PDB entry 4U95 | X-ray diffraction, 2.00 A resolution | chains B and D of the 5 polymer chains in the assembly

== Chain B ==
Protein: Multidrug efflux pump subunit AcrB
Organism: Escherichia coli
UniProtKB: P31224 (ACRB_ECOLI); residues 1-1049 here = UniProt positions 1-1049
Chain sequence (1057 residues; numbered 1 to 1057; the number before each row is that of its first residue):
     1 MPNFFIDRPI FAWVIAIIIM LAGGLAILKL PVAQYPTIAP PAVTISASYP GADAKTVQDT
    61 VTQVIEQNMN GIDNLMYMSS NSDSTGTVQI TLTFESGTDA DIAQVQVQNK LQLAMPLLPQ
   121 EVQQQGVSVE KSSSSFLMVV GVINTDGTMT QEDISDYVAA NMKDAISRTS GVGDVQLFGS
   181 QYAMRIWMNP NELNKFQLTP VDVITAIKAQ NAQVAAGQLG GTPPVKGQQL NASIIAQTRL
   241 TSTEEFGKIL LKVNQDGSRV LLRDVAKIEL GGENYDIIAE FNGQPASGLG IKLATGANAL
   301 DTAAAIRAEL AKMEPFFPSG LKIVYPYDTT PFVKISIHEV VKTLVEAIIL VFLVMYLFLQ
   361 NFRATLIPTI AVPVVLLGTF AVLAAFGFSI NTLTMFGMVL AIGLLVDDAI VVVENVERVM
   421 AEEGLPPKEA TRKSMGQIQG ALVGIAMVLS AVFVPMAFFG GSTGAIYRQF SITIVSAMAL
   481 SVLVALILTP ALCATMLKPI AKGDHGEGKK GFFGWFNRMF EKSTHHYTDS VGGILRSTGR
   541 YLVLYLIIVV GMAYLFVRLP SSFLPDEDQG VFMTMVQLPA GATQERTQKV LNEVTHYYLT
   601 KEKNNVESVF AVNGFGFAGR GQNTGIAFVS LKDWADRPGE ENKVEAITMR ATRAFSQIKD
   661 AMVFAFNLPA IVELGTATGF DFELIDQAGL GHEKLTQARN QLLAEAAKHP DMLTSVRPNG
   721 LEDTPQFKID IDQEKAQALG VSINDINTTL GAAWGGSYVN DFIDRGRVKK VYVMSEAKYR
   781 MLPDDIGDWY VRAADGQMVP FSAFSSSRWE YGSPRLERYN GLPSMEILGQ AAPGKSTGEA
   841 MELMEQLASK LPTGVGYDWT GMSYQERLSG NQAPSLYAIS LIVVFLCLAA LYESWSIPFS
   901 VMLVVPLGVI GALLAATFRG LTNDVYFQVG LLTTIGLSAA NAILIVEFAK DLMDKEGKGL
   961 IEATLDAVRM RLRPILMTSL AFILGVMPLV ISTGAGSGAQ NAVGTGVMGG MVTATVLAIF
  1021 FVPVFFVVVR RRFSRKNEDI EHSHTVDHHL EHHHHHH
Disordered / not traced: 1034-1057
Construct notes: engineered mutation A940 (Lys in P31224); expression tag (1050-1057)
Residues lining bound ligands: minocycline (MIY; (4s,4as,5ar,12as)-4,7-bis(dimethylamino)-3,10,12,12a-tetrahydroxy-1,11-dioxo-1,4,4a,5,5a,6,11,12a-octahydrotetracene-2- carboxamide): S48, L177, F178, G179, S180, E273, N274, D276, I277, A279, V612, F615, R620
UniProt features mapped onto this chain:
  - mutagenesis: H526 (H526Y: Partially restores chloramphenicol resistance to an AcrZ G30R mutant)
From the paper describing this entry:
  - contacts within the chain: D407-T978 (hydrogen bond)

== Chain D ==
Protein: DARPin
Organism: synthetic construct
Notes: antibody fragment or engineered binder
Chain sequence (169 residues; numbered 1 to 169; the number before each row is that of its first residue):
     1 MRGSHHHHHH GSDLGKKLLE AARAGRDDEV RILMANGADV NAADVVGWTP LHLAAYWGHL
    61 EIVEVLLKNG ADVNAYDTLG STPLHLAAHF GHLEIVEVLL KNGADVNAKD DNGITPLHLA
   121 ANRGHLEIVE VLLKYGADVN AQDKFGKTAF DISINNGNED LAEILQKLN
Disordered / not traced: 1-10, 167-169

== How chain B and chain D interact ==
Pairs across the interface (28; chain B residue first):
  D660(B) - K16(D)  salt bridge
  D723(B) - R23(D)  hydrogen bond (backbone-side chain)
  D723(B) - W57(D)
  F727(B) - L79(D)  hydrophobic
  D732(B) - F145(D)
  E734(B) - K147(D)  salt bridge
  S802(B) - K144(D)  hydrogen bond (backbone-side chain)
  A803(B) - F145(D)
  F804(B) - F145(D)
  S805(B) - K144(D)  hydrogen bond (backbone-side chain)
  S805(B) - F145(D)
  S806(B) - N112(D)
  S807(B) - L79(D)
  S807(B) - N112(D)  hydrogen bond (backbone-side chain)
  R808(B) - L79(D)
  R808(B) - H89(D)
  W809(B) - V46(D)
  W809(B) - W48(D)
  W809(B) - D77(D)
  W809(B) - T78(D)  hydrogen bond
  W809(B) - L79(D)
  E810(B) - Y56(D)
  Y811(B) - R23(D)
  Y811(B) - D44(D)
  Y811(B) - W48(D)  hydrophobic
  Y811(B) - L53(D)
  Y811(B) - Y56(D)  hydrogen bond (backbone-side chain)
  Y811(B) - W57(D)  hydrophobic
Other interface residues (no listed pair), chain B (19 interface residues in all): E722, P725, K735, P783

== Summary ==
19 residues of chain B face 16 of chain D across their interface, with 6 hydrogen bonds and 2 salt bridges.
Among the polar pairs are D660(B)-K16(D), E734(B)-K147(D) and D723(B)-R23(D). Ligands of chain B: minocycline.
From UniProt: one mutagenesis site on chain B. The paper reports contacts within the chain involving D407(B)
and T978(B).
Chain B is Multidrug efflux pump subunit AcrB (Escherichia coli) and chain D is DARPin (synthetic construct);
the structure, Coupling of remote alternating-access transport mechanisms for protons and substrates in the
multidrug efflux pump AcrB, was determined by X-ray diffraction, deposited together with 4U96, 4U8V and 4U8Y.
